Entry 7YV9 (electron microscopy, 4.78 A resolution (low resolution: residue-level contacts below are approximate; hydrogen-bond / salt-bridge calls are withheld)); this record covers chains A and H of the 16 polymer chains in the assembly.

[Chain A (and H)]
Molecule: Unconventional myosin-Va
Source organism: Mus musculus
Notes: chain H of this document is another copy of the same molecule, construct and numbering; everything in this record applies to it too
UniProt: D3YZ62 (D3YZ62_MOUSE); residue numbers follow UniProt; this construct covers 1-1828
Chain sequence (1828 residues; each row starts with the number of its first residue):
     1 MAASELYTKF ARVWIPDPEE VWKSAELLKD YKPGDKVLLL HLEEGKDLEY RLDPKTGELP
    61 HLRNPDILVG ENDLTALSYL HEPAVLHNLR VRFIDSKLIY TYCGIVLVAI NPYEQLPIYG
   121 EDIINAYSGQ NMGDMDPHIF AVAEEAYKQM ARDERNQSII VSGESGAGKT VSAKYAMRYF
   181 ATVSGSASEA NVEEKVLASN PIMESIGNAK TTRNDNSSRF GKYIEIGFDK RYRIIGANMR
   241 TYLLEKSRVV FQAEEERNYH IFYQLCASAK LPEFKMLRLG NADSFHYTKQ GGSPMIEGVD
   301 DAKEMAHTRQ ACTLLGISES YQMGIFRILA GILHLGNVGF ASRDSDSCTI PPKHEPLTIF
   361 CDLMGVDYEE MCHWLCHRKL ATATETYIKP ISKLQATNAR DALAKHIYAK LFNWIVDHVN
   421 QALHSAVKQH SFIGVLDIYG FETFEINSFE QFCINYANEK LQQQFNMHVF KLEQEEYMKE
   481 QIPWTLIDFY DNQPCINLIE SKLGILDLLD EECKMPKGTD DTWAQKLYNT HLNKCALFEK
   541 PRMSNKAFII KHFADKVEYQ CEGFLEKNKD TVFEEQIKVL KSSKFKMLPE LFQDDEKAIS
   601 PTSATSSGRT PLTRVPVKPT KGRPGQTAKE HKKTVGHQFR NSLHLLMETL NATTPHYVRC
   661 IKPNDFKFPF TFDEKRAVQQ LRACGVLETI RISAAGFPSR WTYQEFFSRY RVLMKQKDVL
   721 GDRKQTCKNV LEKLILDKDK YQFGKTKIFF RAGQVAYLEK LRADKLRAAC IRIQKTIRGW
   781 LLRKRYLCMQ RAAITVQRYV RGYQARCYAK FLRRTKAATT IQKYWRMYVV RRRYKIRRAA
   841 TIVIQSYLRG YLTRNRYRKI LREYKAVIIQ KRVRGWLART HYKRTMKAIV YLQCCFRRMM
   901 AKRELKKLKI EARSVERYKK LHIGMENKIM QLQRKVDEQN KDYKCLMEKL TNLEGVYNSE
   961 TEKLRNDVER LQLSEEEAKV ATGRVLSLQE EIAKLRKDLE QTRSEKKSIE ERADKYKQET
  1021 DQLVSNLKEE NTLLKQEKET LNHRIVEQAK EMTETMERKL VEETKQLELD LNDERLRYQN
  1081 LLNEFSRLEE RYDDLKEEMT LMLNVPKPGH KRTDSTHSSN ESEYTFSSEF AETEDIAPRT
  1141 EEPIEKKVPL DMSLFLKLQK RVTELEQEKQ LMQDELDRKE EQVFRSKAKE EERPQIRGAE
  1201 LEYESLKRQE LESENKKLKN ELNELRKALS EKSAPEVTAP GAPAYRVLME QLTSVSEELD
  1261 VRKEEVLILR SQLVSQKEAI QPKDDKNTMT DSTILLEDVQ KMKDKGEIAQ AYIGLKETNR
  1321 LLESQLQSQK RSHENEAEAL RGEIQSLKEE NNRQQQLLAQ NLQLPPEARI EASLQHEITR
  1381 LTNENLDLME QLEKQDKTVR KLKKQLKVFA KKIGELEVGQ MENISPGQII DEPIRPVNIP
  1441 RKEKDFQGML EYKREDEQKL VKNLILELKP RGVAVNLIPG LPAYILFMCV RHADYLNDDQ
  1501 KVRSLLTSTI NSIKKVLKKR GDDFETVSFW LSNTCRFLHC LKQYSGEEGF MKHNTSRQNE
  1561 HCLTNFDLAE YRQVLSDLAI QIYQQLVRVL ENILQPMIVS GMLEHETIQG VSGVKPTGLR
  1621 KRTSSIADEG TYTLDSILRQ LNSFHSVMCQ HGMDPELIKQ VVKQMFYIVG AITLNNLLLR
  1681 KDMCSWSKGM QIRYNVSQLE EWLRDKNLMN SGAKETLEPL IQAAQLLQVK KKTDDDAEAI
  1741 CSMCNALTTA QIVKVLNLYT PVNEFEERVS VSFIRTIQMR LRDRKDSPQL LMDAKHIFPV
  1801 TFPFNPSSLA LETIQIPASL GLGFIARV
Not modelled in the structure: 1-2, 597-627, 1101-1828 (chain H: 1-3, 533-536, 597-630, 1103-1828)
From the paper describing this entry:
  - mutagenesis - V1437F: increased binding to GTD
  - mutagenesis - V1437F: decreased catalytic activity
  - mutagenesis - E1089K, V1437Q: increased catalytic activity on Rab11a
  - mutagenesis - D134K/D136K, E926K, M930Q, W1686Q: increased catalytic activity

[Chain A / chain H interface]
Residue-residue contacts - 179 pairs, chain A then chain H:
  Val915(A) - Lys919(H)
  Tyr918(A) - Lys919(H)
  Tyr918(A) - His922(H)
  Tyr918(A) - Ile923(H)
  His922(A) - His922(H)
  His922(A) - Met925(H)
  Met925(A) - Ile929(H)
  Glu926(A) - Met925(H)
  Ile929(A) - Ile929(H)
  Ile929(A) - Leu932(H)
  Leu932(A) - Leu932(H)
  Leu932(A) - Gln933(H)
  Leu932(A) - Val936(H)
  Gln933(A) - Leu932(H)
  Val936(A) - Val936(H)
  Val936(A) - Gln939(H)
  Gln939(A) - Val936(H)
  Gln939(A) - Gln939(H)
  Gln939(A) - Asn940(H)
  Asn940(A) - Gln939(H)
  Tyr943(A) - Leu946(H)
  Leu946(A) - Leu946(H)
  Leu946(A) - Met947(H)
  Lys949(A) - Leu950(H)
  Leu950(A) - Leu946(H)
  Leu950(A) - Leu953(H)
  Leu953(A) - Leu950(H)
  Leu953(A) - Glu954(H)
  Glu954(A) - Leu953(H)
  Glu954(A) - Tyr957(H)
  Tyr957(A) - Tyr957(H)
  Tyr957(A) - Asn958(H)
  Tyr957(A) - Thr961(H)
  Asn958(A) - Tyr957(H)
  Glu960(A) - Thr961(H)
  Glu960(A) - Arg965(H)
  Thr961(A) - Glu960(H)
  Thr961(A) - Thr961(H)
  Thr961(A) - Leu964(H)
  Leu964(A) - Thr961(H)
  Leu964(A) - Leu964(H)
  Leu964(A) - Arg965(H)
  Leu964(A) - Val968(H)
  Arg965(A) - Glu960(H)
  Arg965(A) - Leu964(H)
  Asp967(A) - Val968(H)
  Val968(A) - Leu964(H)
  Val968(A) - Asp967(H)
  Val968(A) - Val968(H)
  Val968(A) - Leu971(H)
  Leu971(A) - Val968(H)
  Leu971(A) - Leu971(H)
  Leu971(A) - Gln972(H)
  Leu971(A) - Glu975(H)
  Gln972(A) - Leu971(H)
  Ser974(A) - Glu975(H)
  Ser974(A) - Ala978(H)
  Ser974(A) - Lys979(H)
  Glu975(A) - Leu971(H)
  Glu975(A) - Ser974(H)
  Ala978(A) - Ala978(H)
  Ala981(A) - Ala981(H)
  Ala981(A) - Thr982(H)
  Ala981(A) - Val985(H)
  Arg984(A) - Val985(H)
  Arg984(A) - Gln989(H)
  Val985(A) - Arg984(H)
  Val985(A) - Val985(H)
  Val985(A) - Leu988(H)
  Leu988(A) - Val985(H)
  Leu988(A) - Leu988(H)
  Leu988(A) - Gln989(H)
  Leu988(A) - Ile992(H)
  Gln989(A) - Arg984(H)
  Gln989(A) - Leu988(H)
  Glu991(A) - Ile992(H)
  Glu991(A) - Arg996(H)
  Ile992(A) - Leu988(H)
  Ile992(A) - Glu991(H)
  Ile992(A) - Ile992(H)
  Leu995(A) - Ile992(H)
  Leu995(A) - Leu995(H)
  Leu995(A) - Leu999(H)
  Arg996(A) - Glu991(H)
  Asp998(A) - Leu999(H)
  Asp998(A) - Arg1003(H)
  Leu999(A) - Asp998(H)
  Leu999(A) - Leu999(H)
  Leu999(A) - Thr1002(H)
  Thr1002(A) - Leu999(H)
  Thr1002(A) - Thr1002(H)
  Thr1002(A) - Arg1003(H)
  Arg1003(A) - Asp998(H)
  Arg1003(A) - Thr1002(H)
  Glu1005(A) - Lys1006(H)
  Lys1006(A) - Thr1002(H)
  Lys1006(A) - Glu1005(H)
  Lys1006(A) - Lys1006(H)
  Lys1006(A) - Ile1009(H)
  Ile1009(A) - Lys1006(H)
  Ile1009(A) - Ile1009(H)
  Ile1009(A) - Glu1010(H)
  Glu1010(A) - Ile1009(H)
  Arg1012(A) - Ala1013(H)
  Arg1012(A) - Asp1014(H)
  Arg1012(A) - Lys1017(H)
  Ala1013(A) - Ala1013(H)
  Tyr1016(A) - Lys1017(H)
  Tyr1016(A) - Thr1020(H)
  Tyr1016(A) - Asp1021(H)
  Lys1017(A) - Tyr1016(H)
  Thr1020(A) - Tyr1016(H)
  Thr1020(A) - Thr1020(H)
  Asp1021(A) - Tyr1016(H)
  Leu1023(A) - Val1024(H)
  Val1024(A) - Val1024(H)
  Leu1027(A) - Val1024(H)
  Leu1027(A) - Leu1027(H)
  Leu1027(A) - Lys1028(H)
  Leu1027(A) - Asn1031(H)
  Lys1028(A) - Leu1027(H)
  Glu1030(A) - Asn1031(H)
  Asn1031(A) - Leu1027(H)
  Asn1031(A) - Glu1030(H)
  Asn1031(A) - Asn1031(H)
  Asn1031(A) - Leu1034(H)
  Leu1034(A) - Asn1031(H)
  Leu1034(A) - Leu1034(H)
  Leu1034(A) - Lys1035(H)
  Leu1034(A) - Lys1038(H)
  Lys1035(A) - Leu1034(H)
  Glu1037(A) - Lys1038(H)
  Lys1038(A) - Glu1037(H)
  Lys1038(A) - Lys1038(H)
  Lys1038(A) - Leu1041(H)
  Leu1041(A) - Lys1038(H)
  Leu1041(A) - Leu1041(H)
  Leu1041(A) - Asn1042(H)
  Leu1041(A) - Ile1045(H)
  Asn1042(A) - Arg1044(H)
  Ile1045(A) - Leu1041(H)
  Ile1045(A) - Arg1044(H)
  Ile1045(A) - Ile1045(H)
  Ile1045(A) - Gln1048(H)
  Gln1048(A) - Ile1045(H)
  Ala1049(A) - Met1052(H)
  Met1052(A) - Met1052(H)
  Met1052(A) - Met1056(H)
  Thr1053(A) - Met1052(H)
  Thr1055(A) - Met1056(H)
  Met1056(A) - Met1052(H)
  Met1056(A) - Met1056(H)
  Met1056(A) - Lys1059(H)
  Leu1060(A) - Leu1060(H)
  Leu1060(A) - Glu1063(H)
  Glu1063(A) - Glu1063(H)
  Leu1067(A) - Leu1067(H)
  Leu1071(A) - Glu1074(H)
  Glu1074(A) - Glu1074(H)
  Glu1074(A) - Arg1075(H)
  Arg1075(A) - Glu1074(H)
  Arg1075(A) - Arg1077(H)
  Tyr1078(A) - Arg1077(H)
  Tyr1078(A) - Leu1081(H)
  Leu1081(A) - Tyr1078(H)
  Leu1081(A) - Leu1081(H)
  Leu1081(A) - Phe1085(H)
  Glu1084(A) - Phe1085(H)
  Phe1085(A) - Glu1084(H)
  Phe1085(A) - Phe1085(H)
  Phe1085(A) - Leu1088(H)
  Leu1088(A) - Leu1088(H)
  Glu1089(A) - Leu1088(H)
  Tyr1092(A) - Arg1091(H)
  Tyr1092(A) - Leu1095(H)
  Leu1095(A) - Tyr1092(H)
  Leu1095(A) - Leu1095(H)
  Met1099(A) - Glu1098(H)
  Met1099(A) - Met1102(H)
Interface residues without a listed pair, chain A (97 interface residues in all): Lys919, Lys935, Arg970, Glu977, Thr982, Thr1064, Arg1077, Leu1082, Arg1091, Lys1096
Interface residues without a listed pair, chain H (93 interface residues in all): Tyr918, Glu926, Asp942, Tyr943, Leu1023, Thr1055, Thr1064

[In short]
97 residues of chain A face 93 of chain H across their interface. From the paper: D134K/D136K, E926K and M930Q
of chain A, among others, increase catalytic activity; E1089K and V1437Q of chain A increase catalytic
activity on Rab11a; 7 substitutions were tested in all.
Both chains are Unconventional myosin-Va (Mus musculus). Entry 7YV9 (Cryo-EM structure of full-length Myosin
Va in the autoinhibited state) was determined by electron microscopy.
